PDB entry 1NDO | X-ray diffraction, 2.25 A resolution | chains A and C of the 6 polymer chains in the assembly

[Chain A (and C)]
Protein: Naphthalene 1,2-dioxygenase
From: Pseudomonas putida
Notes: EC 1.14.12.12; chain C of this document is another copy of the same molecule, construct and numbering; everything in this record applies to it too
Reference sequence: P0A110 (NDOB_PSEPU); residue numbers follow UniProt; this construct covers 1-449
Amino-acid sequence (449 residues; numbered 1 to 449; the number before each row is that of its first residue):
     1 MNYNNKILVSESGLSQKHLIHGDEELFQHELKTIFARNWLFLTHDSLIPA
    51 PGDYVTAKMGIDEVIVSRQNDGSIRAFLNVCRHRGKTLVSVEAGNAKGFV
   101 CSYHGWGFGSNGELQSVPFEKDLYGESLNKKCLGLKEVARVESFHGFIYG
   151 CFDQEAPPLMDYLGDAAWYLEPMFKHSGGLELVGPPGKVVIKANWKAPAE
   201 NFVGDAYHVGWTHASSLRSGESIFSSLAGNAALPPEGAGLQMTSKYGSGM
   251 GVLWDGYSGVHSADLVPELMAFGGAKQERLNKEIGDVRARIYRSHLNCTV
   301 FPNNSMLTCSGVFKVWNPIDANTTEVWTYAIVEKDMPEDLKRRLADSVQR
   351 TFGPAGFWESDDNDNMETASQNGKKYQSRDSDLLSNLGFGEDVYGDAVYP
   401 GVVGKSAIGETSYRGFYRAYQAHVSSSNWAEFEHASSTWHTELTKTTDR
Not modelled in the structure: 448-449
Metal / ion sites: 2Fe-2S cluster Fe: Cys81, His83, Cys101, His104; Fe ion: His208, His213, Asp362
Small-molecule neighbours: 2Fe-2S cluster (FES): Cys81, His83, Arg84, Gly85, Lys86, Cys101, Tyr103, His104, Gly105, Trp106
UniProt features mapped onto this chain:
  - binding site ([2Fe-2S] cluster): Cys81, His83, Cys101, His104
  - binding site (Fe cation): His208, His213, Asp362
  - site: Phe352 (Important for enantioselectivity)
  - natural variant: Asn4 (N4K: In strain: G7), Ser12 (S12F: In strain: ATCC 17484), Ser15 (S15T: In strain: G7), Lys32 (K32R: In strain: G7), Ala50 (A50S: In strain: G7), Asn70 (N70S: In strain: G7), Ser90 to Val91 (sequence variant, change not given here; In strain: G7), Asp122 (D122E: In strain: G7), Met173 (M173I: In strain: G7), Ser225 (S225A: In strain: G7; S225C: In strain: BS202), Ala232 (A232V: In strain: G7), Ala275 (A275S: In strain: G7), 3 further natural variant entries in UniProt
  - mutagenesis: Asn201 (N201A: Unable to catalyze the cis-dihydroxylation of biphenyl), Phe202 (F202L: Unable to catalyze the cis-dihydroxylation of naphthalene, biphenyl and phenanthrene), Phe352 (F352L: Cis-dihydroxylation of naphthalene results in the formation of cis-naphthalene dihydrodiol with altered stereochemistry ...), Trp358 (W358A: Unable to catalyze the cis-dihydroxylation of biphenyl. Preferentially oxidizes phenanthrene at the C-3 and C-4 positions, forming almost no cis-phenanthrene 1,2-dihydrodiol), Asp362 (D362A: Unable to catalyze the cis-dihydroxylation of naphthalene, biphenyl and phenanthrene)

[How chain A and chain C interact]
Pairs across the interface - 68 pairs, chain A then chain C:
  Gln16(A) - Arg84(C)  hydrogen bond
  His18(A) - Gly85(C)
  Glu200(A) - Arg84(C)  salt bridge
  Asn201(A) - Tyr103(C)  hydrogen bond
  Asp205(A) - Tyr103(C)
  Asp205(A) - His104(C)  salt bridge
  Tyr207(A) - His104(C)
  Tyr207(A) - Trp106(C)
  Tyr207(A) - Val117(C)
  Tyr207(A) - Pro118(C)  hydrogen bond (side chain-backbone)
  Tyr207(A) - Leu123(C)  hydrophobic
  Tyr207(A) - Tyr124(C)
  His208(A) - Tyr103(C)
  His208(A) - His104(C)
  Trp211(A) - Val100(C)
  Trp211(A) - Cys101(C)
  Trp211(A) - Ser102(C)
  Trp211(A) - Gly105(C)
  Thr212(A) - Ser102(C)  hydrogen bond (side chain-backbone)
  Thr212(A) - Tyr103(C)  hydrogen bond (side chain-backbone)
  Asn230(A) - Pro118(C)
  Asn230(A) - Phe119(C)
  Ala232(A) - Phe119(C)
  Leu233(A) - Phe119(C)  hydrophobic
  Leu233(A) - Asp122(C)
  Asn365(A) - Lys86(C)
  Asn365(A) - Ser102(C)
  Asn365(A) - Tyr103(C)
  Met366(A) - Tyr103(C)
  Thr368(A) - Lys86(C)
  Thr368(A) - Thr87(C)  hydrogen bond (side chain-backbone)
  Ala369(A) - Arg84(C)
  Ala369(A) - Gly85(C)
  Ala369(A) - Lys86(C)
  Asn372(A) - Gly85(C)  hydrogen bond (side chain-backbone)
  Asn372(A) - Lys86(C)
  Asn372(A) - Thr87(C)  hydrogen bond
  Lys374(A) - Ile61(C)
  Lys375(A) - Ile61(C)
  Lys375(A) - Asp62(C)
  Tyr376(A) - Leu31(C)  hydrophobic
  Tyr376(A) - Lys32(C)
  Tyr376(A) - Ala36(C)  hydrophobic
  Tyr376(A) - Ile61(C)
  Tyr376(A) - Asp62(C)  hydrogen bond (backbone-side chain)
  Gln377(A) - Asp62(C)  hydrogen bond (backbone-side chain)
  Gln377(A) - Leu78(C)
  Gln377(A) - Lys136(C)  hydrogen bond (backbone-side chain)
  Gln377(A) - Phe152(C)
  Ser378(A) - Leu78(C)
  Ser378(A) - Val80(C)
  Arg379(A) - Gln28(C)  hydrogen bond
  Arg379(A) - Leu31(C)
  Asp382(A) - Arg82(C)
  Leu383(A) - His83(C)
  Leu383(A) - Arg84(C)
  Leu383(A) - Gly85(C)
  Leu384(A) - Arg82(C)
  Leu384(A) - His83(C)  hydrogen bond (backbone-backbone)
  Leu384(A) - Arg84(C)  hydrogen bond (backbone-side chain)
  Leu384(A) - Leu133(C)  hydrophobic
  Ser385(A) - Arg84(C)
  Leu387(A) - Leu123(C)
  Leu387(A) - Tyr124(C)  hydrophobic
  Ile408(A) - Leu123(C)  hydrophobic
  Glu410(A) - His83(C)  salt bridge
  Tyr413(A) - Arg84(C)
  Tyr417(A) - Arg84(C)
Interface residues without a listed pair, chain A (35 interface residues in all): His21, Asp364, Asn386
Interface residues without a listed pair, chain C (33 interface residues in all): Glu63, Asn79, Leu128

[Summary]
35 residues of chain A and 33 residues of chain C are in contact; the contacts include 14 hydrogen bonds and 3
salt bridges. Polar contacts include Glu200(A)-Arg84(C), Asp205(A)-His104(C) and Glu410(A)-His83(C). Chain A
binds 2Fe-2S cluster.
Chain A and chain C are both Naphthalene 1,2-dioxygenase (Pseudomonas putida); the structure, Naphthalene
1,2-dioxygenase, was determined by X-ray diffraction.
